Entry 3BDM (X-ray diffraction, 2.70 A resolution); this record covers chains C and D of the 28 polymer chains in the assembly.

[Chain C]
Protein: Proteasome component PRE6
From: Saccharomyces cerevisiae
Notes: EC 3.4.25.1
UniProtKB: P40303 (PSA7_YEAST); the construct lacks a stretch of the UniProt sequence and is renumbered around it, so the offset changes along the chain: 5-62 = UniProt 1-58; 63-143 = UniProt 60-140; 145-180 = UniProt 144-179; 182-203 = UniProt 184-205; 1 more segments
Sequence (254 residues; numbered 5 to 254 plus 7 insertion-coded residues; 3 numbers in that range are skipped by the numbering (no residue carries them; nothing is unmodelled there); the number before each row is that of its first residue; a row labelled like 18A-18D holds insertion residues (18A, then the next letters in order)):
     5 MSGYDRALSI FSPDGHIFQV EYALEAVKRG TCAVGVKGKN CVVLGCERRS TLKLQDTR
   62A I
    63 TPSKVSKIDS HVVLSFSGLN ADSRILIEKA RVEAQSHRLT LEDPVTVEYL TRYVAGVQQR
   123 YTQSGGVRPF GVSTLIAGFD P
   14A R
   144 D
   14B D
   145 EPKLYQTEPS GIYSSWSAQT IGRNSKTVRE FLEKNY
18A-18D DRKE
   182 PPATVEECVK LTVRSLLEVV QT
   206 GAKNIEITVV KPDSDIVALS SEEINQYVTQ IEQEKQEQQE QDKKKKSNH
Not modelled in the structure: 5-6, 244-254
Swiss-Prot annotation at these positions:
  - modified residue: Thr63 (Phosphothreonine)

[Chain D]
Protein: Proteasome component PUP2
From: Saccharomyces cerevisiae
Notes: EC 3.4.25.1
UniProtKB: P32379 (PSA5_YEAST); the construct lacks a stretch of the UniProt sequence and is renumbered around it, so the offset changes along the chain: 1-123 = UniProt 1-123; 125-144 = UniProt 131-150; 145-180 = UniProt 152-187; 184-202 = UniProt 191-209; 3 more segments
Sequence (260 residues; numbered 1 to 254 plus 13 insertion-coded residues; 7 numbers in that range are skipped by the numbering (no residue carries them; nothing is unmodelled there); the number before each row is that of its first residue; a row labelled like 12A-12G holds insertion residues (12A, then the next letters in order)):
     1 MFLTRSEYDR GVSTFSPEGR LFQVEYSLEA IKLGSTAIGI ATKEGVVLGV EKRATSPLLE
    61 SDSIEKIVEI DRHIGCAMSG LTADARSMIE HARTAAVTHN LYYDEDINVE SLTQSVCDLA
   121 LRF
12A-12G GEGASGE
   125 ERLMSRPFGV ALLIAGHDAD
   14A D
   145 GYQLFHAEPS GTFYRYNAKA IGSGSEGAQA ELLNEW
18C-18E HSS
   184 LTLKEAELLV LKILKQVME
   205 EKLDE
20A-20B NN
   210 AQLSCITKQD GFKIYDNEKT AELI
   235 KELKEKEAAE SPEEADVEMS
Not modelled in the structure: 1-8, 245-254

[How chain C and chain D interact]
Contacting residue pairs (55; chain C residue first):
  Asp9(C) - Glu12B(D)
  Ala11(C) - Val12(D)  hydrophobic
  Ala11(C) - Glu12B(D)
  Ala11(C) - Ser129(D)
  Ser13(C) - Ser129(D)
  Ser13(C) - Arg130(D)
  Ile14(C) - Gln23(D)
  Phe15(C) - Gln23(D)
  Phe15(C) - Tyr26(D)  hydrophobic
  Phe15(C) - Ser27(D)
  Phe15(C) - Leu81(D)  hydrophobic
  Phe15(C) - Pro131(D)
  Phe15(C) - Gly133(D)
  Ser16(C) - Tyr26(D)
  Pro17(C) - Tyr26(D)  hydrophobic
  Pro17(C) - Glu29(D)
  Asp18(C) - Glu29(D)
  Arg18B(C) - Pro57(D)  hydrogen bond (side chain-backbone)
  Arg18B(C) - Leu58(D)  hydrogen bond (side chain-backbone)
  Arg18B(C) - Leu59(D)  hydrogen bond (side chain-backbone)
  Arg18B(C) - Glu60(D)
  Gly19(C) - Tyr26(D)
  Gly19(C) - Glu29(D)
  Gly19(C) - Ala30(D)
  His20(C) - Leu33(D)
  Ile21(C) - Arg130(D)
  Lys41(C) - Glu60(D)  salt bridge
  Gln121(C) - Ala83(D)
  Gln121(C) - Asp84(D)
  Thr124(C) - Arg130(D)  hydrogen bond (backbone-side chain)
  Gln125(C) - Met128(D)
  Gln125(C) - Ser129(D)  hydrogen bond (backbone-backbone)
  Gln125(C) - Arg130(D)
  Gln125(C) - Phe132(D)
  Ser126(C) - Ser129(D)  hydrogen bond (backbone-side chain)
  Gly127(C) - Ser129(D)
  Ser154(C) - Ala83(D)
  Gly155(C) - Ala83(D)
  Ile156(C) - Thr82(D)
  Ile156(C) - Ala83(D)
  Ser158(C) - Leu59(D)
  Ser158(C) - Ser63(D)
  Ser159(C) - Leu59(D)
  Ser159(C) - Glu60(D)  hydrogen bond (backbone-backbone)
  Ser159(C) - Ser63(D)  hydrogen bond (backbone-side chain)
  Trp160(C) - Ser56(D)
  Trp160(C) - Leu58(D)
  Trp160(C) - Leu59(D)
  Trp160(C) - Glu60(D)
  Ser161(C) - Leu58(D)  hydrogen bond (backbone-backbone)
  Ser161(C) - Glu60(D)  hydrogen bond (backbone-side chain)
  Ala162(C) - Leu58(D)
  Glu177(C) - Ser56(D)  hydrogen bond
  Glu177(C) - Pro57(D)
  Glu177(C) - Leu58(D)
Also at the interface, not in a pair above, chain C (31 interface residues in all): Arg10, Arg173, Leu176, Tyr180
Also at the interface, not in a pair above, chain D (26 interface residues in all): Asp9, Thr55

[Summary]
31 residues of chain C and 26 residues of chain D are in contact; the contacts include 11 hydrogen bonds and 1
salt bridge. Polar pairs include Lys41(C)-Glu60(D), Arg18B(C)-Pro57(D) and Arg18B(C)-Leu58(D).
Here chain C is Proteasome component PRE6 and chain D is Proteasome component PUP2, both from Saccharomyces
cerevisiae. Entry 3BDM (yeast 20S proteasome:glidobactin A-complex) was determined by X-ray diffraction,
deposited together with 2ZCY.
